PDB entry 9CGK | electron microscopy, 2.62 A resolution | chains E and C of the 5 polymer chains in the assembly

Chain E:
Name: ScFv16 protein
From: Mus musculus
Notes: antibody fragment or engineered binder
Chain sequence (251 residues; row label = number of the first residue in the row; note: 2 numbers in that range are skipped by the numbering (no residue carries them; nothing is unmodelled there); a row labelled like 121A-121N holds insertion residues (121A, then the next letters in order)):
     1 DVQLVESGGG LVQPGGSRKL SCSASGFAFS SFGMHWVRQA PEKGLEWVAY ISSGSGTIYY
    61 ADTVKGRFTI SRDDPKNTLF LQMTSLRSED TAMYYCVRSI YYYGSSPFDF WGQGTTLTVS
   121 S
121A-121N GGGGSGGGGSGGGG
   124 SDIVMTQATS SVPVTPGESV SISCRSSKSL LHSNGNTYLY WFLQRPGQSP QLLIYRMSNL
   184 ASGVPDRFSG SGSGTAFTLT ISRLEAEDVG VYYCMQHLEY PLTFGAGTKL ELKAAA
Unresolved in the structure: 1, 121A-121N, 236-239
Disulfide bonds: Cys-147/Cys-217

Chain C:
Name: Guanine nucleotide-binding protein G(I)/G(S)/G(T) subunit beta-1
From: Homo sapiens
UniProtKB: P62873 (GBB1_HUMAN); residues 2-340 here = UniProt positions 2-340
Chain sequence (340 residues; row label = number of the first residue in the row):
     1 GSELDQLRQE AEQLKNQIRD ARKACADATL SQITNNIDPV GRIQMRTRRT LRGHLAKIYA
    61 MHWGTDSRLL VSASQDGKLI IWDSYTTNKV HAIPLRSSWV MTCAYAPSGN YVACGGLDNI
   121 CSIYNLKTRE GNVRVSRELA GHTGYLSCCR FLDDNQIVTS SGDTTCALWD IETGQQTTTF
   181 TGHTGDVMSL SLAPDTRLFV SGACDASAKL WDVREGMCRQ TFTGHESDIN AICFFPNGNA
   241 FATGSDDATC RLFDLRADQE LMTYSHDNII CGITSVSFSK SGRLLLAGYD DFNCNVWDAL
   301 KADRAGVLAG HDNRVSCLGV TDDGMAVATG SWDSFLKIWN
Unresolved in the structure: 1-2
Differences from the reference sequence: expression tag (1)
Swiss-Prot annotation at these positions:
  - modified residue: Ser-2 (N-acetylserine), His-266 (Phosphohistidine)
  - natural variant: Leu-30 (L30F: In MRD42; uncertain significance), Arg-52 (R52G: In MRD42), Gly-64 (G64V: In MRD42), Asp-76 (D76E: In MRD42; D76G: In MRD42), Gly-77 (G77S: In MRD42), Lys-78 (K78R: In MRD42), Ile-80 (I80N: In MRD42; I80T: In MRD42), His-91 (H91R: In MRD42; uncertain significance), Ala-92 (A92T: In MRD42), Pro-94 (P94S: In MRD42), Leu-95 (L95P: In MRD42), Arg-96 (R96L: In MRD42), 5 further natural variant entries in UniProt

Chain E / chain C interface:
Contacting residue pairs (10):
  Gly-26(E) / Glu-130(C)
  Phe-27(E) / Glu-130(C)
  Ala-28(E) / Asn-132(C)
  Phe-32(E) / Gly-131(C)
  Arg-98(E) / Arg-129(C)  hydrogen bond (side chain-backbone)
  Tyr-102(E) / Val-90(C)  hydrophobic
  Tyr-103(E) / Asp-66(C)
  Tyr-103(E) / Arg-68(C)
  Phe-110(E) / Arg-129(C)
  Ser-185(E) / Arg-129(C)
Other interface residues (no listed pair), chain E (13 interface residues in all): Val-2, Ser-31, Ile-100, Asn-157
Other interface residues (no listed pair), chain C (11 interface residues in all): Leu-69, Asp-83, Tyr-85, His-91

Summary:
13 residues of chain E and 11 residues of chain C are in contact; the contacts include 1 hydrogen bond. The
hydrogen-bonded pair is Arg-98(E)/Arg-129(C).
Here chain E is ScFv16 protein (Mus musculus) and chain C is Guanine nucleotide-binding protein G(I)/G(S)/G(T)
subunit beta-1 (Homo sapiens). Entry 9CGK (CryoEM structure of delta opioid receptor bound to G proteins and a
full bitopic agonist) was determined by electron microscopy together with 9CGJ from the same study.
